4XSZ - chains B and D of the 6 polymer chains in the assembly; structure by X-ray diffraction, 3.68 A resolution.

[Chain B]
Name: DNA-directed RNA polymerase subunit alpha
From: Escherichia coli O139:H28 (strain E24377A / ETEC)
Notes: EC 2.7.7.6
Reference sequence: A7ZSI4 (RPOA_ECO24); residue numbers follow UniProt; this construct covers 1-234
Amino-acid sequence (239 residues; row label = number of the first residue in the row):
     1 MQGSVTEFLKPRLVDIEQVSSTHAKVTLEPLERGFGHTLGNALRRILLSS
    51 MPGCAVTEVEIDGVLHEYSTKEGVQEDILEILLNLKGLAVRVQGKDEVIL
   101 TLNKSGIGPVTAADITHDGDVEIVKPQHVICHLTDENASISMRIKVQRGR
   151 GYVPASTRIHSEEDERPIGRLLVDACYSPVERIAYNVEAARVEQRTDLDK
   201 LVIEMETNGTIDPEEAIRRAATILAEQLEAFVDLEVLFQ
Unresolved in the structure: 1-5, 161-171, 237-239
Differences from the reference sequence: expression tag (235-239)

[Chain D]
Name: DNA-directed RNA polymerase subunit beta'
From: Escherichia coli O139:H28 (strain E24377A / ETEC)
Notes: EC 2.7.7.6
Reference sequence: A7ZUK2 (RPOC_ECO24); numbering as in UniProt (aligned over 1-1407)
Amino-acid sequence (1407 residues; numbered 1 to 1407; the number before each row is that of its first residue):
     1 MKDLLKFLKAQTKTEEFDAIKIALASPDMIRSWSFGEVKKPETINYRTFK
    51 PERDGLFCARIFGPVKDYECLCGKYKRLKHRGVICEKCGVEVTQTKVRRE
   101 RMGHIELASPTAHIWFLKSLPSRIGLLLDMPLRDIERVLYFESYVVIEGG
   151 MTNLERQQILTEEQYLDALEEFGDEFDAKMGAEAIQALLKSMDLEQECEQ
   201 LREELNETNSETKRKKLTKRIKLLEAFVQSGNKPEWMILTVLPVLPPDLR
   251 PLVPLDGGRFATSDLNDLYRRVINRNNRLKRLLDLAAPDIIVRNEKRMLQ
   301 EAVDALLDNGRRGRAITGSNKRPLKSLADMIKGKQGRFRQNLLGKRVDYS
   351 GRSVITVGPYLRLHQCGLPKKMALELFKPFIYGKLELRGLATTIKAAKKM
   401 VEREEAVVWDILDEVIREHPVLLNRAPTLHRLGIQAFEPVLIEGKAIQLH
   451 PLVCAAYNADFDGDQMAVHVPLTLEAQLEARALMMSTNNILSPANGEPII
   501 VPSQDVVLGLYYMTRDCVNAKGEGMVLTGPKEAERLYRSGLASLHARVKV
   551 RITEYEKDANGELVAKTSLKDTTVGRAILWMIVPKGLPYSIVNQALGKKA
   601 ISKMLNTCYRILGLKPTVIFADQIMYTGFAYAARSGASVGIDDMVIPEKK
   651 HEIISEAEAEVAEIQEQFQSGLVTAGERYNKVIDIWAAANDRVSKAMMDN
   701 LQTETVINRDGQEEKQVSFNSIYMMADSGARGSAAQIRQLAGMRGLMAKP
   751 DGSIIETPITANFREGLNVLQYFISTHGARKGLADTALKTANSGYLTRRL
   801 VDVAQDLVVTEDDCGTHEGIMMTPVIEGGDVKEPLRDRVLGRVTAEDVLK
   851 PGTADILVPRNTLLHEQWCDLLEENSVDAVKVRSVVSCDTDFGVCAHCYG
   901 RDLARGHIINKGEAIGVIAAQSIGEPGTQLTMRTFHIGGAASRAAAESSI
   951 QVKNKGSIKLSNVKSVVNSSGKLVITSRNTELKLIDEFGRTKESYKVPYG
  1001 AVLAKGDGEQVAGGETVANWDPHTMPVITEVSGFVRFTDMIDGQTITRQT
  1051 DELTGLSSLVVLDSAERTAGGKDLRPALKIVDAQGNDVLIPGTDMPAQYF
  1101 LPGKAIVQLEDGVQISSGDTLARIPQESGGTKDITGGLPRVADLFEARRP
  1151 KEPAILAEISGIVSFGKETKGKRRLVITPVDGSDPYEEMIPKWRQLNVFE
  1201 GERVERGDVISDGPEAPHDILRLRGVHAVTRYIVNEVQDVYRLQGVKIND
  1251 KHIEVIVRQMLRKATIVNAGSSDFLEGEQVEYSRVKIANRELEANGKVGA
  1301 TYSRDLLGITKASLATESFISAASFQETTRVLTEAAVAGKRDELRGLKEN
  1351 VIVGRLIPAGTGYAYHQDRMRRRAAGEAPAAPQVTAEDASASLAELLNAG
  1401 LGGSDNE
Unresolved in the structure: 1-7, 932-1134, 1377-1407
Metal / ion sites: Zn2+ site 1: Cys70, Cys72, Cys85; Mg2+: Asp462, Asp464; Zn2+ site 2: Cys814, Cys888, Cys895, Cys898
Ligand contacts: cbr-9393 (42U; 4-[3-(4-fluorophenyl)-1H-pyrazol-4-yl]-N-[2-(piperazin-1-yl)ethyl]-2-(trifluoromethyl)aniline): Lys749, Pro750, Ile755, Leu770, Phe773, Ile774, His777
Swiss-Prot annotation at these positions:
  - binding site (Zn(2+)): Cys70, Cys72, Cys85, Cys88, Cys814, Cys888, Cys895, Cys898
  - binding site (Mg(2+)): Asp460, Asp462, Asp464
  - modified residue: Lys972 (N6-acetyllysine)
From the paper describing this entry:
  - binding site for cbr-9393: Lys749, Pro750, Ile755, Phe773, Ile774
  - mutagenesis - P750L, F773V, I774S: increased growth in response to CBR compounds (citing earlier work)

[Interface between chain B and chain D]
Pairs across the interface (31):
  Arg44(B) with Arg538(D)
  Leu48(B) with Arg535(D); Arg538(D); Ser539(D)
  Ser49(B) with Ser539(D)
  Glu80(B) with Arg551(D); Leu569(D)
  Leu83(B) with Val526(D), hydrophobic; Leu527(D); Leu569(D), hydrophobic
  Asn84(B) with Arg551(D), hydrogen bond
  Lys86(B) with Val526(D), hydrogen bond (side chain-backbone); Leu527(D); Glu532(D), salt bridge
  Tyr152(B) with Glu532(D); Arg535(D); Leu536(D); Leu541(D), hydrophobic
  Pro154(B) with Leu541(D), hydrophobic
  Asp174(B) with Met525(D); Val526(D)
  Val180(B) with Arg535(D), hydrogen bond (backbone-side chain)
  Glu181(B) with Lys531(D), salt bridge; Arg535(D)
  Arg182(B) with Glu534(D), salt bridge; Met581(D), hydrogen bond
  Arg191(B) with Trp409(D); Asp410(D), salt bridge; Asp413(D), salt bridge
  Thr196(B) with Glu443(D)
  Glu206(B) with Lys531(D), salt bridge
Other interface residues (no listed pair), chain B (18 interface residues in all): Leu79, Ser178
Other interface residues (no listed pair), chain D (20 interface residues in all): Lys370, Thr528

[Summary]
18 residues of chain B and 20 residues of chain D are in contact; the contacts include 4 hydrogen bonds and 6
salt bridges. Polar contacts include Lys86(B)-Glu532(D), Glu181(B)-Lys531(D) and Arg182(B)-Glu534(D). From the
paper: a binding site for cbr-9393 at Lys749(D), Pro750(D) and Ile755(D) among others; P750L, F773V and I774S
of chain D increase growth in response to CBR compounds.
Chain B is DNA-directed RNA polymerase subunit alpha and chain D is DNA-directed RNA polymerase subunit beta',
both from Escherichia coli O139:H28 (strain E24377A / ETEC); the structure, Crystal structure of CBR 9393
bound to Escherichia coli RNA polymerase holoenzyme, was determined by X-ray diffraction, deposited together
with 4XSX and 4XSY.
